PDB entry 8JQM | electron microscopy, 2.80 A resolution | chains A and a of the 8 polymer chains in the assembly

== Chain A (and a) ==
Protein: Non-structural protein 1
Organism: Zika virus
Notes: chain a of this document is another copy of the same molecule, construct and numbering; everything in this record applies to it too
UniProtKB: A0A7U3RUT3 (A0A7U3RUT3_ZIKV); residues 3-354 here correspond to UniProt positions 797-1148 (UniProt number = residue number + 794)
Amino-acid sequence (358 residues; row label = number of the first residue in the row; numbers below 1 keep their minus sign (His-3 is residue -3)):
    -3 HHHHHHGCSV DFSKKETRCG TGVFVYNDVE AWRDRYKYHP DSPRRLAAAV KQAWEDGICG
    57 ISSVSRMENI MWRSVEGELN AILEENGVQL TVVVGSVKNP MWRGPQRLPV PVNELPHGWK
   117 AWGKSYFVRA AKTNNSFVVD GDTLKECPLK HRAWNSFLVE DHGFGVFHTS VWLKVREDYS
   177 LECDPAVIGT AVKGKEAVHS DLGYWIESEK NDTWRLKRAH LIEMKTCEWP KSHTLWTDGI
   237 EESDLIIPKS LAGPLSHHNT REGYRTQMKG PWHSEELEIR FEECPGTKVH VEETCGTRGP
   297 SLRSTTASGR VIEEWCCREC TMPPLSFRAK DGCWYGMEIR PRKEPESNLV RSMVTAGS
Disordered / not traced: -3 to 0, 353-354 (chain a: -3 to 0, 27-33, 114-123, 160-164, 353-354)
Cystine bridges: Cys4-Cys15, Cys55-Cys143, Cys179-Cys223, Cys280-Cys329, Cys291-Cys312, Cys313-Cys316
Construct notes: expression tag (-3 to 2)

== How chain A and chain a interact ==
Contacting residue pairs (99; chain A residue first):
  His1(A) with Ser5(a), hydrogen bond; Val6(a), hydrogen bond (side chain-backbone); Asp7(a), salt bridge
  His2(A) with Ser5(a); Val6(a), hydrogen bond (backbone-backbone); Phe8(a)
  Gly3(A) with Cys4(a); Ser5(a); Tyr22(a)
  Cys4(A) with Gly3(a); Cys4(a), hydrogen bond (backbone-backbone); Tyr22(a)
  Ser5(A) with His2(a); Gly3(a); Phe20(a); Tyr22(a), hydrogen bond
  Val6(A) with His1(a); His2(a), hydrogen bond (backbone-backbone)
  Asp7(A) with His1(a), salt bridge
  Arg14(A) with Tyr22(a); Asp24(a), salt bridge
  Gly16(A) with Tyr22(a)
  Thr17(A) with Val21(a); Tyr22(a); Asn23(a), hydrogen bond (backbone-backbone)
  Gly18(A) with Val21(a)
  Val19(A) with Phe20(a); Val21(a), hydrogen bond (backbone-backbone); Ala187(a), hydrophobic; Lys189(a); Val194(a), hydrophobic
  Phe20(A) with Ser5(a); Val19(a); Phe20(a), hydrophobic; Tyr22(a), hydrophobic
  Val21(A) with Gly18(a); Val19(a), hydrogen bond (backbone-backbone)
  Tyr22(A) with Gly3(a), hydrogen bond (side chain-backbone); Cys4(a); Ser5(a); Arg14(a); Cys15(a); Gly16(a); Thr17(a); Phe20(a), hydrophobic
  Asn23(A) with Thr17(a), hydrogen bond (backbone-backbone)
  Asp24(A) with Arg14(a), salt bridge
  Asp157(A) with Lys10(a), salt bridge
  Phe160(A) with Arg14(a)
  Gly161(A) with Arg14(a)
  Val162(A) with Thr13(a); Arg14(a)
  Thr165(A) with Glu12(a)
  Pro181(A) with Gly190(a)
  Ala182(A) with Lys189(a); Gly190(a)
  Ile184(A) with Val188(a); Lys189(a); Gly190(a), hydrogen bond (backbone-backbone)
  Gly185(A) with Val188(a); Lys189(a)
  Thr186(A) with Ala187(a); Val188(a), hydrogen bond (backbone-backbone)
  Ala187(A) with Val19(a), hydrophobic; Thr186(a); Ala187(a), hydrophobic
  Val188(A) with Ile184(a); Gly185(a); Thr186(a), hydrogen bond (backbone-backbone); His229(a)
  Lys189(A) with Phe20(a), hydrogen bond (side chain-backbone); Ile184(a)
  Gly190(A) with Pro181(a); Ala182(a); Ile184(a), hydrogen bond (backbone-backbone); His229(a), hydrogen bond (backbone-side chain)
  Val194(A) with Val19(a), hydrophobic
  Trp210(A) with Ser228(a)
  Lys227(A) with Trp232(a); Asp234(a), salt bridge
  Ser228(A) with Trp210(a); Trp232(a); His254(a), hydrogen bond (backbone-side chain)
  His229(A) with Val188(a); Gly190(a), hydrogen bond (side chain-backbone); Trp210(a); Leu231(a)
  Thr230(A) with Leu231(a); Trp232(a), hydrogen bond (backbone-backbone)
  Leu231(A) with Thr230(a); Leu231(a), hydrophobic
  Trp232(A) with Lys227(a); Ser228(a); Thr230(a), hydrogen bond (backbone-backbone)
  Thr233(A) with Thr233(a), hydrogen bond (side chain-backbone); Asp234(a), hydrogen bond
  Asp234(A) with Lys227(a); Thr233(a), hydrogen bond
  His254(A) with Ser228(a), hydrogen bond (side chain-backbone)
Interface residues without a listed pair, chain A (49 interface residues in all): Glu12, Cys15, Glu156, His158, Gly159, Val183, Trp201
Interface residues without a listed pair, chain a (44 interface residues in all): Lys191, Trp201

== Summary ==
49 residues of chain A face 44 of chain a across their interface, with 25 hydrogen bonds and 6 salt bridges.
Among the polar pairs are His1(A)-Asp7(a), Arg14(A)-Asp24(a) and Asp157(A)-Lys10(a).
Both chains are Non-structural protein 1 (Zika virus). Entry 8JQM (CryoEM structure of sNS1 complexed with Fab
4F10) was determined by electron microscopy (same publication as 8JKF).
